PDB entry 8ONZ | electron microscopy, 2.94 A resolution | chains LR and 1 of the 8 polymer chains in the assembly

== Chain LR ==
Name: Ribosomal protein L19
From: Thermochaetoides thermophila DSM 1495
Reference sequence: G0S9T3 (G0S9T3_CHATD); residues -2705 to 192 here correspond to UniProt positions 1-2898 (UniProt number = residue number + 2706)
Sequence (2898 residues; numbered -2705 to 192; the number before each row is that of its first residue; numbers below 1 keep their minus sign (Met-2705 is residue -2705)):
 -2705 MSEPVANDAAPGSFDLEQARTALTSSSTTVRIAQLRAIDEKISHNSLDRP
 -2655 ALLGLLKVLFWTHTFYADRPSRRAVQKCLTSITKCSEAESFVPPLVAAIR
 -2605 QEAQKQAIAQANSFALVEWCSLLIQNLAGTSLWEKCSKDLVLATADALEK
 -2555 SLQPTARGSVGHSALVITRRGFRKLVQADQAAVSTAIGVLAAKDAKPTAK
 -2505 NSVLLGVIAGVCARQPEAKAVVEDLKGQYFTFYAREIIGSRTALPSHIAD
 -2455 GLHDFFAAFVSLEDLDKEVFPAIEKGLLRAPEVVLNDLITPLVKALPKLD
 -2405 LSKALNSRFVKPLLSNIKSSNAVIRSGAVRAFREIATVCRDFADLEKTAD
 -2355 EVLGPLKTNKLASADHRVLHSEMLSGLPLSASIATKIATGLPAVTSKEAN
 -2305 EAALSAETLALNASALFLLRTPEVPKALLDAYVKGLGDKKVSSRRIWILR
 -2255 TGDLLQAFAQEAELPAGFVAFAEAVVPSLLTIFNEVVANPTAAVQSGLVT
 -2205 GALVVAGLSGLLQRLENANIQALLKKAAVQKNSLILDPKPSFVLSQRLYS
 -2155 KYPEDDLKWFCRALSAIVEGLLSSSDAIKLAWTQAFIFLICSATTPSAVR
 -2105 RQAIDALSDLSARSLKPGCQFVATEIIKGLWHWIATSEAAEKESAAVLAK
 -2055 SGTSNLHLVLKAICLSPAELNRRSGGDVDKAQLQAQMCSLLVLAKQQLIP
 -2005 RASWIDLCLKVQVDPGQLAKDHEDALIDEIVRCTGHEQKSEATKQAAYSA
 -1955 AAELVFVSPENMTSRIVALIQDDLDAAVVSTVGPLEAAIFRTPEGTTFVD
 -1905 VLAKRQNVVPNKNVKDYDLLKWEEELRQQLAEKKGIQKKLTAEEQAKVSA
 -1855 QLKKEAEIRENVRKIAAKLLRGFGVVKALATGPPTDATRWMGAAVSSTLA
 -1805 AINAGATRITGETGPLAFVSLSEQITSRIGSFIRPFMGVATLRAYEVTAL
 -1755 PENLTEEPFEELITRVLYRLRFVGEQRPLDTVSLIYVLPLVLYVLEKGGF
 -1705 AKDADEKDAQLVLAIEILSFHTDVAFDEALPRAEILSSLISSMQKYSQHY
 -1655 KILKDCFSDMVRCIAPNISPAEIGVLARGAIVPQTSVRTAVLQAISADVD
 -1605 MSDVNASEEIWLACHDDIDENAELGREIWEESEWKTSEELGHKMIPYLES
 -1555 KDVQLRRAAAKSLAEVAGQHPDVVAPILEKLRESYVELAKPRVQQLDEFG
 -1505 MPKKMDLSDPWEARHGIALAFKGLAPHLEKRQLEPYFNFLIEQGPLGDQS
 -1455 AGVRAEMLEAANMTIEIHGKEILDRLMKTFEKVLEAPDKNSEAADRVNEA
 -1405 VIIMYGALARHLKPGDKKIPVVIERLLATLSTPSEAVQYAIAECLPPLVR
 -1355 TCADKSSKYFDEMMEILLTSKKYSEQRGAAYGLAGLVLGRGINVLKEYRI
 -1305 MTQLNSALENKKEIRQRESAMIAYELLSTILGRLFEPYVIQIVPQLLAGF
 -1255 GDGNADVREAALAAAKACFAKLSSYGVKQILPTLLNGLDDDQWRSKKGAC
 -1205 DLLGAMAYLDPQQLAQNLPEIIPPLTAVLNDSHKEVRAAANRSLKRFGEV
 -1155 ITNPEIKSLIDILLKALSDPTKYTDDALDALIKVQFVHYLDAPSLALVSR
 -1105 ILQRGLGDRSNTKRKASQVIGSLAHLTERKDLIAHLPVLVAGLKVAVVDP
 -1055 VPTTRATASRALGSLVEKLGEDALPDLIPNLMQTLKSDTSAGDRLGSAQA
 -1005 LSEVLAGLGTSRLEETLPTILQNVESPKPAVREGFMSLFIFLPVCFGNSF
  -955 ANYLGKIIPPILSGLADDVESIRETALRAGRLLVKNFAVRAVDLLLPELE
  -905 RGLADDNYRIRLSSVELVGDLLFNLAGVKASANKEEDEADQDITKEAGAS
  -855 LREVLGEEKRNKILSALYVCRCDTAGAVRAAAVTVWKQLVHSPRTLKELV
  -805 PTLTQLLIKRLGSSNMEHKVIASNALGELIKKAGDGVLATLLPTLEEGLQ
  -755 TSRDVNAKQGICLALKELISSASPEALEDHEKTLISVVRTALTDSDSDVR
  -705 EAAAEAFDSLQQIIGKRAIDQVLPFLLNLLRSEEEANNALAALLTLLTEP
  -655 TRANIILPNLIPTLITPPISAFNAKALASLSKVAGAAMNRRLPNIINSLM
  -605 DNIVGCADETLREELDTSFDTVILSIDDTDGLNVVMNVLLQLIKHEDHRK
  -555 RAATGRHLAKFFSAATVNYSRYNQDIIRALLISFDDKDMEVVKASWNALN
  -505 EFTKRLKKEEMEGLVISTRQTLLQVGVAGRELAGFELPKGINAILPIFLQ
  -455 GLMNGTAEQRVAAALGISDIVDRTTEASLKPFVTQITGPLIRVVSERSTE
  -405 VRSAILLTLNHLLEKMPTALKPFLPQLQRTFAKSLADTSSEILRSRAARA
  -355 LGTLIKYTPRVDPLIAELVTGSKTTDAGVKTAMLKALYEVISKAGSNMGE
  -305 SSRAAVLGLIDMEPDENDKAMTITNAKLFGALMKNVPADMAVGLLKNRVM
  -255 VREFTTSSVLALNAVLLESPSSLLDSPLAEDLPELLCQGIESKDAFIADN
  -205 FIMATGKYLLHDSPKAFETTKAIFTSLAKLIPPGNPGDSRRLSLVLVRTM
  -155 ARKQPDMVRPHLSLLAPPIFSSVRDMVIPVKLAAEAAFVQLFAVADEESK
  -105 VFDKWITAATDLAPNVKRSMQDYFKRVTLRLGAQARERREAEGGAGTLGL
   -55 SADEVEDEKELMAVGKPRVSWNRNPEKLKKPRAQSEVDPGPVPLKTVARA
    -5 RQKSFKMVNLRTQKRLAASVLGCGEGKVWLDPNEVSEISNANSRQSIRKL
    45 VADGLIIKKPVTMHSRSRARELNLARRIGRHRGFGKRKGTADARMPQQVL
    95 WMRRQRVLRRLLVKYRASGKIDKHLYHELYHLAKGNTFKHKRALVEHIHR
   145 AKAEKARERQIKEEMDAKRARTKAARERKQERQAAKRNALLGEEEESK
Not modelled in the structure: -2705 to 1, 155-192

== Chain 1 ==
Molecule: 28S rRNA
From: Thermochaetoides thermophila DSM 1495
Sequence (3337 nucleotides; numbered 1 to 3337; the number before each row is that of its first residue):
     1 AGGUUGACCUCGGAUCAGGUAGGAGGACCCGCUGAACUUAAGCAUAUCAA
    51 UAAGCGGAGGAAAAGAAACCAACAGGGAUUGCCCUAGUAACGGCGAGUGA
   101 AGCGGCAACAGCUCAAAUUUGAAAGCUGGCUUCGGCCCGCGUUGUAAUUU
   151 GGAGAGGAUGCUUUGGGCGAGGCUCCUUCUGAGUUCCCUGGAACGGGACG
   201 CCACAGAGGGUGAGAGCCCCGUAUAGUUGGAAGCCAAGCCUGUGUAAAGC
   251 UCCUUCGACGAGUCGAGUAGUUUGGGAAUGCUGCUCAAAAUGGGAGGUAA
   301 AUUUCUUCUAAAGCUAAAUACCGGCCAGAGACCGAUAGCGCACAAGUAGA
   351 GUGAUCGAAAGAUGAAAAGCACUUUGAAAAGAGGGUUAAAUAGCACGUGA
   401 AAUUGUUGAAAGGGAAGCGCUUGUGACCAGACUUGCGCCCGGCGGAUCAU
   451 CCGGUGUUCUCACCGGUGCACUCCGCCGGGCUCAGGCCAGCAUCGGUUCU
   501 GGCGGGGGGAUAAAGGCCCAGGGAAUGUGGCUCCUCCGGGAGUGUUAUAG
   551 CCCUGGGUGUAAUACCCUCGCCGGGACCGAGGACCGCGCUCUGCAAGGAU
   601 GCUGGCGUAAUGGUCACCAGCGACCCGUCUUGAAACACGGACCAAGGAGU
   651 CAAGGUUUUGCGCGAGUGUUUGGGUGUAAAACCCGCACGCGUAAUGAAAG
   701 UGAACGUAGGUGAGAGCUUCGGCGCAUCAUCGACCGAUCCUGAUGUAUUC
   751 GGAUGGAUUUGAGUAGGAGCGUUAAGCCUUGGACCCGAAAGAUGGUGAAC
   801 UAUGCUUGGAUAGGGUGAAGCCAGAGGAAACUCUGGUGGAGGCUCGCAGC
   851 GGUUCUGACGUGCAAAUCGAUCGUCAAAUCUGAGCAUGGGGGCGAAAGAC
   901 UAAUCGAACCAUCUAGUAGCUGGUUACCGCCGAAGUUUCCCUCAGGAUAG
   951 CAGUGUCGACCUUCAGUUUUAUGAGGUAAAGCGAAUGAUUAGGGACUCGG
  1001 GGGCGAUUUUUAGCCUUCAUCCAUUCUCAAACUUUAAAUAUGUAAGAAGC
  1051 CCUUGUUACUUAACUGAACGUGGGCAUUCGAAUGUAUCGACACUAGUGGG
  1101 CCAUUUUUGGUAAGCAGAACUGGCGAUGCGGGAUGAACCGAACGCGGGGU
  1151 UAAGGUGCCGGAGUGGACGCUCAUCAGACACCACAAAAGGCGUUAGUACA
  1201 UCUUGACAGCAGGACGGUGGCCAUGGAAGUCGGAAUCCGCUAAGGACUGU
  1251 GUAACAACUCACCUGCCGAAUGUACUAGCCCUGAAAAUGGAUGGCGCUCA
  1301 AGCGUCCCACCCAUACCCCGCCCUCAGGGUAGAAACGAUGCCCUGAGGAG
  1351 UAGGCGGCCGUGGAGGUCAGUGACGAAGCCUAGGGCGUGAGCCCGGGUCG
  1401 AACGGCCUCUAGUGCAGAUCUUGGUGGUAGUAGCAAAUACUUCAAUGAGA
  1451 ACUUGAAGGACCGAAGUGGGGAAAGGUUCCAUGUGAACAGCGGUUGGACA
  1501 UGGGUUAGUCGAUCCUAAGCCAUAGGGAAGUUCCGUUUCAAAGGGGCACU
  1551 CGUGCCCCGUGUGGCGAAAGGGAAGCCGGUUAAUAUUCCGGCACCUGGAU
  1601 GUGGGUUUUGCGCGGCAACGCAACUGAACGCGGAGACGACGGCGGGGGCC
  1651 CCGGGCAGAGUUCUCUUUUCUUCUUAACGGUCUAUCACCCUGGAAACAGU
  1701 UUGUCUGGAGAUAGGGUUUAAUGGCCGGAAGAGCCCGACACUUCUGUCGG
  1751 GUCCGGUGCGCUCUCGACGUCCCUUGAAAAUCCGCGGGAGGGAAUAAUUC
  1801 UCACGCCAGGUCGUACUCAUAACCGCAGCAGGUCCCCAAGGUGAACAGCC
  1851 UCUGGUUGAUAGAACAAUGUAGAUAAGGGAAGUCGGCAAAAUAGAUCCGU
  1901 AACUUCGGGAAAAGGAUUGGCUCUAAGGGUUGGGCACGUUGGGCUUUGGG
  1951 CGGACGCCCUGGGAGCAGAGGGCCUCUAGCCGGGCAACCGGCCGGCGGCC
  2001 CUCAGCACCCGGGGUUGAAGCCCUUAGCAGGCUUCGGCCGUCCGGCGUGC
  2051 GGUUAACAACCAACUUAGAACUGGUACGGACAGGGGGAAUCUGACUGUCU
  2101 AAUUAAAACAUAGCAUUGCGAUGGCCAGAAAGUGGUGUUGACGCAAUGUG
  2151 AUUUCUGCCCAGUGCUCUGAAUGUCAAAGUGAAGAAAUUCAACCAAGCGC
  2201 GGGUAAACGGCGGGAGUAACUAUGACUCUCUUAAGGUAGCCAAAUGCCUC
  2251 GUCAUCUAAUUAGUGACGCGCAUGAAUGGAUUAACGAGAUUCCCACUGUC
  2301 CCUAUCUACUAUCUAGCGAAACCACAGCCAAGGGAACGGGCUUGGCAAAA
  2351 UCAGCGGGGAAAGAAGACCCUGUUGAGCUUGACUCUAGUUUGACAUUGUG
  2401 AAAAGACAUAGGAGGUGUAGAAUAGGUGGGAGCUUCGGCGCCAGUGAAAU
  2451 ACCACUACUCCUAUUGUUUUUUUACUUAUUCAAUGAAGCGGGGCUGGACU
  2501 UGCGUCCAACUUCUGGAGUUAAGGUCCUUCGCGGGCCGACCCGGGUUGAA
  2551 GACAUUGUCAGGUGGGGAGUUUGGCUGGGGCGGCACAUCUGUUAAACCAU
  2601 AACGCAGGUGUCCUAAGGGGGGCUCAUGGAGAACAGAAAUCUCCAGUAGA
  2651 ACAAAAGGGUAAAAGUCCCCUUGAUUUUGAUUUUCAGUGUGAAUACAAAC
  2701 CAUGAAAGUGUGGCCUAUCGAUCCUUUAGUCCCUCGAAAUUUGAGGCUAG
  2751 AGGUGCCAGAAAAGUUACCACAGGGAUAACUGGCUUGUGGCGGCCAAGCG
  2801 UUCAUAGCGACGUCGCUUUUUGAUCCUUCGAUGUCGGCUCUUCCUAUCAU
  2851 ACCGAAGCAGAAUUCGGUAAGCGUUGGAUUGUUCACCCACUAAUAGGGAA
  2901 CGUGAGCUGGGUUUAGACCGUCGUGAGACAGGUUAGUUUUACCCUACUGA
  2951 UGAACUCGUCGCAAUGGUAAUUCAGCUUAGUACGAGAGGAACCGCUGAUU
  3001 CAGAUAAUUGGUUUUUGCGGUUGUCCGACCGGGCAGUGCCGCGAAGCUAC
  3051 CAUCUGCUGGAUAAUGGCUGAACGCCUCUAAGUCAGAAUCCAUGCCAGAA
  3101 CGCGACGAUACUACCCGCACGUUGUAGACGUAUAAGAAUAGGCUCCGGCC
  3151 UCGUAUCCUAGCAGGCGAUUCCUCCGCCGGCCUCGAAGUGGCCGUCGGUA
  3201 AUUCGCGUAUUGCAAUUUAGACACGCGCGGGAUCAAAUCCUUUGCAGACG
  3251 ACUUAGAUGUGCGAAAGGGUCCUGUAAGCAGUAGAGUAGCCUUGUUGUUA
  3301 CGAUCUGCUGAGGGUAAGCCCUCCUUCGCCUAGAUUU
Not modelled in the structure: 1-361, 397-1439, 1459-1476, 1507-1574, 1595-1724, 1754-1924, 1953-1954, 2016-2018, 2067-3337

== Chain LR / chain 1 interface ==
Pairs across the interface - 61 pairs, chain LR then chain 1:
  Val2(LR) - U1454(1)  hydrogen bond to the sugar
  Asn3(LR) - U1453(1)  sugar contact
  Asn3(LR) - U1454(1)  sugar contact
  Asn3(LR) - G1496(1)  phosphate contact
  Leu4(LR) - U1454(1)  hydrogen bond to the sugar
  Leu4(LR) - G1455(1)  sugar contact
  Arg5(LR) - U1453(1)  phosphate contact
  Arg5(LR) - U1454(1)  salt bridge to the phosphate
  Arg5(LR) - U1495(1)  hydrogen bond to the phosphate
  Arg5(LR) - G1496(1)  salt bridge to the phosphate
  Thr6(LR) - A1481(1)  hydrogen bond to the phosphate
  Lys8(LR) - G1455(1)  salt bridge to the phosphate
  Lys8(LR) - A1456(1)  salt bridge to the phosphate
  Arg9(LR) - C1480(1)  phosphate contact
  Arg9(LR) - A1481(1)  salt bridge to the phosphate
  Arg9(LR) - A1582(1)  hydrogen bond to the sugar
  Arg9(LR) - A1583(1)  salt bridge to the phosphate
  Leu10(LR) - A1582(1)  sugar contact
  Val22(LR) - A1456(1)  phosphate contact
  Trp23(LR) - A1456(1)  hydrogen bond to the phosphate
  Trp23(LR) - A1457(1)  phosphate contact
  Leu24(LR) - G1455(1)  hydrogen bond to the sugar
  Leu24(LR) - A1456(1)  hydrogen bond to the phosphate
  Pro26(LR) - G1455(1)  sugar contact
  Pro26(LR) - A1456(1)  sugar contact
  Ser37(LR) - A1582(1)  phosphate contact
  Arg38(LR) - U1581(1)  phosphate contact
  Arg38(LR) - A1582(1)  hydrogen bond to the phosphate
  Arg38(LR) - A1583(1)  salt bridge to the phosphate
  Gln39(LR) - C1744(1)  phosphate contact
  Arg42(LR) - U1580(1)  salt bridge to the phosphate
  Arg42(LR) - U1581(1)  salt bridge to the phosphate
  Lys43(LR) - C1741(1)  base contact
  Lys43(LR) - U1743(1)  salt bridge to the phosphate
  Asp47(LR) - C1741(1)  base contact
  Lys52(LR) - C1735(1)  salt bridge to the phosphate
  Lys53(LR) - A1457(1)  salt bridge to the phosphate
  Asn67(LR) - C2064(1)  hydrogen bond to the phosphate
  Arg71(LR) - C2064(1)  salt bridge to the phosphate
  Arg76(LR) - U2065(1)  salt bridge to the phosphate
  Arg76(LR) - U2066(1)  salt bridge to the phosphate
  Arg81(LR) - U2066(1)  salt bridge to the phosphate
  Arg88(LR) - U2066(1)  salt bridge to the phosphate
  Met89(LR) - U2065(1)  sugar contact
  Val101(LR) - G1928(1)  phosphate contact
  Val101(LR) - G1929(1)  phosphate contact
  Arg104(LR) - G1929(1)  salt bridge to the phosphate
  Tyr109(LR) - A2056(1)  hydrogen bond to the phosphate
  Ser112(LR) - G2052(1)  base contact
  Gly113(LR) - G2052(1)  base contact
  Lys114(LR) - U2053(1)  base contact
  Lys114(LR) - A2055(1)  sugar contact
  Lys114(LR) - A2056(1)  phosphate contact
  His134(LR) - G1927(1)  salt bridge to the phosphate
  His134(LR) - G1928(1)  phosphate contact
  Lys135(LR) - G1928(1)  hydrogen bond to the phosphate
  Lys135(LR) - G1929(1)  salt bridge to the phosphate
  Arg136(LR) - A1926(1)  hydrogen bond to the phosphate
  Arg136(LR) - G1927(1)  salt bridge to the phosphate
  His143(LR) - A2056(1)  stacking on the base
  Lys146(LR) - U2053(1)  hydrogen bond to the base
Also at the interface, not in a pair above, chain LR (41 interface residues in all): Asp25, Val29, Asn36, Phe78
Also at the interface, not in a pair above, chain 1 (32 interface residues in all): A1445, U1446, U1930, A2063

== In short ==
41 residues of chain LR and 32 residues of chain 1 are in contact; the contacts include 14 hydrogen bonds, 21
salt bridges and 1 aromatic stacking contact. Among the polar pairs are Lys146(LR)-U2053(1), Val2(LR)-U1454(1)
and Leu4(LR)-U1454(1).
Here chain LR is Ribosomal protein L19 and chain 1 is 28S rRNA, both from Thermochaetoides thermophila DSM
1495. Entry 8ONZ (Chaetomium thermophilum Methionine Aminopeptidase 2 at the 80S ribosome) was determined by
electron microscopy, deposited together with 8ONX.
